PDB entry 5TRE | electron microscopy, 15.60 A resolution (very low resolution: no residue pairs are listed; an interface is given only as per-side residue counts) | chains d and E of the 48 polymer chains in the assembly

== Chain d ==
Name: Iron sulfur cluster assembly protein 1, mitochondrial
Organism: Saccharomyces cerevisiae
UniProtKB: Q03020 (ISU1_YEAST); numbering as in UniProt (aligned over 28-165)
Amino-acid sequence (142 residues; numbered 24 to 165; the number before each row is that of its first residue):
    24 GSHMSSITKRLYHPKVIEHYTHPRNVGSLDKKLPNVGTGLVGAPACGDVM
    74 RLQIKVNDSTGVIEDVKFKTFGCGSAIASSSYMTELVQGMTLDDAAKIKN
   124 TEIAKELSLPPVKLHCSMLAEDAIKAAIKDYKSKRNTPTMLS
Differences from the reference sequence: expression tag (24-27)
Disulfides: Cys69-Cys139

== Chain E ==
Name: Frataxin homolog, mitochondrial
Organism: Saccharomyces cerevisiae
Notes: EC 1.16.3.1
UniProtKB: Q07540 (FRDA_YEAST); numbering as in UniProt (aligned over 52-172)
Amino-acid sequence (121 residues; each row starts with the number of its first residue):
    52 VESSTDGQVVPQEVLNLPLEKAHEEADDYLDHLLDSLEELSEAHPDCIPD
   102 VELSHGVMTLEIPAFGTYVINKQPPNKQIWLASPLSGPNRFDLLNGEWVS
   152 LRNGTKLTDILTEEVEKAISK
Differences from the reference sequence: conflict Ala73 (Tyr in Q07540)

== Interface between chain d and chain E ==
At this resolution (16 A) residue pairs are not listed: 20 residues of chain d and 16 of chain E lie at the interface.

== In short ==
20 residues of chain d face 16 of chain E across their interface.
Here chain d is Iron sulfur cluster assembly protein 1, mitochondrial and chain E is Frataxin homolog,
mitochondrial, both from Saccharomyces cerevisiae. Entry 5TRE (Zinc and the Iron Donor Frataxin Regulate
Oligomerization of the Scaffold Protein to Form New Fe-S ...) was determined by electron microscopy.
